PDB entry 5UY9 | X-ray diffraction, 1.85 A resolution | chains A and B

== Chain A ==
Molecule: Peptidyl-prolyl cis-trans isomerase NIMA-interacting 1
Organism: Homo sapiens
Notes: EC 5.2.1.8
UniProt: Q13526 (PIN1_HUMAN); residues 1-163 here = UniProt positions 1-163
Chain sequence (163 residues; each row starts with the number of its first residue):
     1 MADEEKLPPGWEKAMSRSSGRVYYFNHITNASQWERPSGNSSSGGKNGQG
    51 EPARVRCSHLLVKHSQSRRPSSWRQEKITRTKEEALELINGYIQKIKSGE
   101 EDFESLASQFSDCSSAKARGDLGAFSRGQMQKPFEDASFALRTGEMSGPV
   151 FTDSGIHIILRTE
Not modelled in the structure: 1-5, 39-50
Sequence notes: engineered mutation Ala-14 (Arg in Q13526)
Curated features (UniProtKB/Swiss-Prot):
  - modified residue: Ser-43 (Phosphoserine), Lys-46 (N6-acetyllysine), Ser-71 (Phosphoserine), Ser-108 (Phosphoserine)
  - mutagenesis: Tyr-23 (Y23A: Reduced affinity for KIF20B), Trp-34 (W34A: Loss of binding to phosphorylated target proteins, including to phosphorylated RBBP8/CtIP ...), Lys-63 (K63A: Loss of peptidyl-prolyl cis/trans isomerase activity. No effect on the interaction with IRAK3/IRAK-M. Abolishes IL33-mediated increase of IRAK3/IRAK-M protein levels), Ser-71 (S71D/E: Loss of peptidyl-prolyl cis/trans isomerase activity, nuclear localization and cellular function), Cys-113 (C113A: Loss of peptidyl-prolyl cis/trans isomerase activity; decrease in DNA repair of double-strand breaks by homologous recombination slightly less efficient than that observed with wild-type ...)
What the authors report for this chain:
  - mutagenesis - W34A: abolished binding to BRD4

== Chain B ==
Molecule: Brd4 peptide
Chain sequence (7 residues; each row starts with the number of its first residue):
     1 QASTPRX
Modified / non-standard residues: Thr-4 (phosphothreonine; TPO); NIT (4-nitroaniline) at position 7

== Chain A / chain B interface ==
Pairs across the interface - 13 pairs, chain A then chain B:
  Lys-63(A) / Thr-4(B)
  Arg-68(A) / Thr-4(B)
  Arg-68(A) / Pro-5(B)
  Arg-69(A) / Ser-3(B)
  Arg-69(A) / Thr-4(B)
  Ser-114(A) / NIT_7(B)
  Ser-115(A) / NIT_7(B)
  Asp-121(A) / NIT_7(B)
  Leu-122(A) / Arg-6(B)
  Leu-122(A) / NIT_7(B)
  Gln-129(A) / Arg-6(B)
  Met-130(A) / Pro-5(B)  hydrophobic
  Ser-154(A) / Thr-4(B)
Also at the interface, not in a pair above, chain A (11 interface residues in all): Gln-131
Interface features reported in the paper:
  - interface residues, chain A: Lys-63(A), Arg-68(A), Arg-69(A), Ser-115(A), Leu-122(A), Ser-154(A)

== Overview ==
Chain A and chain B form an interface of 11 and 5 residues respectively. UniProt lists 5 mutagenesis sites on
chain A. The paper reports that W34A of chain A abolishes binding to BRD4; interface residues Lys-63(A),
Arg-68(A) and Arg-69(A) among others.
Here chain A is Peptidyl-prolyl cis-trans isomerase NIMA-interacting 1 (Homo sapiens) and chain B is Brd4
peptide. Entry 5UY9 (Prolyl isomerase Pin1 R14A mutant bound with Brd4 peptide) was determined by X-ray
diffraction.
